PDB entry 8J5Q | electron microscopy, 3.25 A resolution | chains B and C of the 5 polymer chains in the assembly

[Chain B]
Molecule: Putative peptide transport permease protein Rv1283c
From: Mycobacterium tuberculosis (strain ATCC 25618 / H37Rv)
UniProtKB: P9WFZ7 (Y1283_MYCTU); numbering as in UniProt (aligned over 1-325)
Sequence (325 residues; each row starts with the number of its first residue):
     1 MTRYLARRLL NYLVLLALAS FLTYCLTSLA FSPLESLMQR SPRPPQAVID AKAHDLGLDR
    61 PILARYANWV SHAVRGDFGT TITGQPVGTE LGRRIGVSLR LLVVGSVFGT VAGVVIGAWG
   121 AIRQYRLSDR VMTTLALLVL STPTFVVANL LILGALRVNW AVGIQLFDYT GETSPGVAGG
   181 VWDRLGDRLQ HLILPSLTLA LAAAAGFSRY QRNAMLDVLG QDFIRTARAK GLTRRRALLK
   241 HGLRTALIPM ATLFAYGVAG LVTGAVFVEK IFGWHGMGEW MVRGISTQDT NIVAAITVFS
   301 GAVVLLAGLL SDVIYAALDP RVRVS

[Chain C]
Molecule: Putative peptide transport permease protein Rv1282c
From: Mycobacterium tuberculosis (strain ATCC 25618 / H37Rv)
UniProtKB: P9WFZ9 (Y1282_MYCTU); residues 1-291 here = UniProt positions 1-291
Sequence (291 residues; numbered 1 to 291; the number before each row is that of its first residue):
     1 MTEFASRRTL VVRRFLRNRA AVASLAALLL LFVSAYALPP LLPYSYDDLD FNALLQPPGT
    61 KHWLGTNALG QDLLAQTLRG MQKSMLIGVC VAVISTGIAA TVGAISGYFG GWRDRTLMWV
   121 VDLLLVVPSF ILIAIVTPRT KNSANIMFLV LLLAGFGWMI SSRMVRGMTM SLREREFIRA
   181 ARYMGVSSRR IIVGHVVPNV ASILIIDAAL NVAAAILAET GLSFLGFGIQ PPDVSLGTLI
   241 ADGTASATAF PWVFLFPASI LVLILVCANL TGDGLRDALD PASRSLRRGV R
Unresolved in the structure: 1-7, 282-291

[Interface between chain B and chain C]
Contacting residue pairs - 54 pairs, chain B then chain C:
  Asn11(B) with Trp119(C), hydrogen bond
  Val14(B) with Trp119(C), hydrophobic
  Leu15(B) with Trp119(C); Leu123(C)
  Leu18(B) with Trp119(C), hydrophobic; Leu123(C), hydrophobic
  Ala19(B) with Val126(C), hydrophobic
  Leu22(B) with Leu123(C), hydrophobic
  Leu26(B) with Val136(C), hydrophobic
  Thr27(B) with Ile135(C)
  Leu29(B) with Arg139(C)
  Ala30(B) with Ile135(C); Arg139(C), hydrogen bond (backbone-side chain)
  Phe31(B) with Ile135(C); Pro138(C), hydrophobic
  Leu137(B) with Asn269(C); Leu270(C), hydrophobic
  Ser141(B) with Leu265(C); Val266(C); Asn269(C), hydrogen bond
  Pro143(B) with Leu217(C), hydrophobic; Leu261(C), hydrophobic; Leu265(C), hydrophobic
  Phe145(B) with Thr220(C); Gly221(C); Phe224(C), hydrophobic
  Asn149(B) with Thr244(C), hydrogen bond; Phe254(C)
  Leu156(B) with Thr248(C)
  Arg209(B) with Asp273(C), salt bridge
  Tyr256(B) with Ile160(C), hydrophobic
  Ala259(B) with Pro128(C)
  Val262(B) with Pro128(C), hydrophobic
  Thr263(B) with Pro128(C); Phe130(C)
  Phe267(B) with Phe130(C), hydrophobic; Gly221(C); Phe224(C), hydrophobic; Leu225(C), hydrophobic
  Lys270(B) with Leu225(C)
  Ile271(B) with Phe224(C), hydrophobic
  Val282(B) with Phe227(C), hydrophobic
  Ile285(B) with Ala134(C); Phe227(C), hydrophobic
  Gln288(B) with Pro138(C)
  Val293(B) with Ile135(C), hydrophobic
  Thr297(B) with Val127(C); Ile135(C)
  Ser300(B) with Pro128(C); Ile131(C)
  Gly301(B) with Val126(C); Val127(C)
  Val304(B) with Val126(C)
  Leu305(B) with Val126(C), hydrophobic
Other interface residues (no listed pair), chain B (42 interface residues in all): Thr23, Thr142, Val146, Leu150, Leu153, Arg157, Val266, Met281
Other interface residues (no listed pair), chain C (35 interface residues in all): Asp122, Leu132, Thr137, Ile240, Ala247, Ala258, Val262

[Summary]
Chain B and chain C form an interface of 42 and 35 residues respectively, with 4 hydrogen bonds and 1 salt
bridge. Polar pairs include Arg209(B)-Asp273(C), Asn11(B)-Trp119(C) and Ala30(B)-Arg139(C).
Here chain B is Putative peptide transport permease protein Rv1283c and chain C is Putative peptide transport
permease protein Rv1282c, both from Mycobacterium tuberculosis (strain ATCC 25618 / H37Rv). Entry 8J5Q
(Cryo-EM structure of Mycobacterium tuberculosis OppABCD in the pre-translocation state) was determined by
electron microscopy together with 8J5R, 8J5S, 8J5T and 8J5U from the same study.
